1ZAW - chains A and W of the 7 polymer chains in the assembly; structure by X-ray diffraction, 2.30 A resolution.

Chain A:
Molecule: 50S ribosomal protein L10
From: Thermotoga maritima
Reference sequence: P29394 (RL10_THEMA); residues 1-179 here = UniProt positions 1-179
Chain sequence (180 residues; each row starts with the number of its first residue; numbering starts at 0):
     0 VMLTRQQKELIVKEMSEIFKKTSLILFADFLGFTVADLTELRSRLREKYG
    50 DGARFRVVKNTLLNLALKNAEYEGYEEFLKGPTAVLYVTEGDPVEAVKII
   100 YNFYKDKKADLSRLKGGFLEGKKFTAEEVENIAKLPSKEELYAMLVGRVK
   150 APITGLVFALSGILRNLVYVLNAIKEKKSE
Unresolved in the structure: 178-179
Differences from the reference sequence: cloning artifact (0); modified residue (1, 14, 143)
Modified residues: Mse1 (selenomethionine; parent Met); Mse14 (selenomethionine; parent Met); Mse143 (selenomethionine; parent Met)

Chain W:
Molecule: 50S ribosomal protein L7/L12
From: Thermotoga maritima
Notes: fragment: N-terminal domain
Reference sequence: P29396 (RL7_THEMA); numbering as in UniProt (aligned over 1-30)
Chain sequence (30 residues; numbered 1 to 30; the number before each row is that of its first residue):
     1 MTIDEIIEAIEKLTVSELAELVKKLEDKFG
Differences from the reference sequence: modified residue (1)
Modified residues: Mse1 (selenomethionine; parent Met)

Interface between chain A and chain W:
Residue-residue contacts (5):
  Lys149(A) with Gly30(W), hydrogen bond (side chain-backbone)
  Ile152(A) with Phe29(W), hydrophobic
  Val156(A) with Glu26(W)
  Leu159(A) with Ile10(W), hydrophobic; Leu25(W), hydrophobic
Interface residues without a listed pair, chain A (8 interface residues in all): Leu155, Ser160, Ile162, Leu163
Interface residues without a listed pair, chain W (10 interface residues in all): Val15, Leu18, Ala19, Leu21, Val22

Overview:
8 residues of chain A and 10 residues of chain W are in contact, with 1 hydrogen bond. Its one hydrogen-bonded
contact is Lys149(A)-Gly30(W).
Here chain A is 50S ribosomal protein L10 and chain W is 50S ribosomal protein L7/L12, both from Thermotoga
maritima. Entry 1ZAW (Ribosomal Protein L10-L12(NTD) Complex, Space Group P212121, Form A) was determined by
X-ray diffraction together with 1ZAV and 1ZAX from the same study.
